PDB entry 4HH6 | X-ray diffraction, 2.50 A resolution | chains A and Z

== Chain A ==
Protein: Putative type VI secretion protein
Source organism: Escherichia coli
UniProt: D3GUW1 (D3GUW1_ECO44); residues 5-163 here correspond to UniProt positions 1-159 (UniProt number = residue number - 4)
Amino-acid sequence (163 residues; each row starts with the number of its first residue):
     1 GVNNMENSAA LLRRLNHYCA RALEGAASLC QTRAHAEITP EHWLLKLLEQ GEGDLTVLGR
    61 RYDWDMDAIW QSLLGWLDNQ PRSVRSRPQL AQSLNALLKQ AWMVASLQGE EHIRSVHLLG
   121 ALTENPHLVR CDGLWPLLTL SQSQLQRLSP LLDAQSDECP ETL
Disordered / not traced: 1-5, 163
Sequence notes: expression tag (1-4)

== Chain Z ==
Protein: Peptide from EAEC T6SS Sci1 SciI protein
Amino-acid sequence (18 residues; numbered 8 to 25; the number before each row is that of its first residue):
     8 KKWDSVYASL FEKINLKK
Disordered / not traced: 8-9, 24-25

== Interface between chain A and chain Z ==
Contacting residue pairs (21):
  Ser8(A) - Asn22(Z)
  Ala9(A) - Phe18(Z)
  Leu12(A) - Phe18(Z)  hydrophobic
  Arg13(A) - Phe18(Z)
  Leu15(A) - Tyr14(Z)  hydrogen bond (backbone-side chain)
  His17(A) - Asp11(Z)  salt bridge
  His17(A) - Tyr14(Z)
  Ala20(A) - Tyr14(Z)  hydrophobic
  Ala20(A) - Leu17(Z)
  Leu23(A) - Leu17(Z)  hydrophobic
  Glu24(A) - Ser16(Z)
  Glu24(A) - Leu17(Z)
  Glu24(A) - Lys20(Z)  salt bridge
  Arg87(A) - Glu19(Z)  hydrogen bond (side chain-backbone)
  Arg87(A) - Lys20(Z)
  Arg87(A) - Ile21(Z)
  Pro88(A) - Lys20(Z)
  Pro88(A) - Ile21(Z)
  Gln89(A) - Ile21(Z)
  Leu90(A) - Asn22(Z)
  His112(A) - Tyr14(Z)
Also at the interface, not in a pair above, chain A (17 interface residues in all): Asn16, Ala27, Ser28

== Overview ==
The interface between chain A and chain Z involves 17 residues on one side and 9 on the other, with 2 hydrogen
bonds and 2 salt bridges. Polar pairs include His17(A)-Asp11(Z), Glu24(A)-Lys20(Z) and Leu15(A)-Tyr14(Z).
Here chain A is Putative type VI secretion protein (Escherichia coli) and chain Z is Peptide from EAEC T6SS
Sci1 SciI protein. Entry 4HH6 (Peptide from EAEC T6SS Sci1 SciI protein) was determined by X-ray diffraction.
